PDB entry 3VU3 | X-ray diffraction, 2.85 A resolution | chains D and E of the 7 polymer chains in the assembly

Chain D (and E):
Protein: Protein hfq
Source organism: Escherichia coli
Notes: chain E of this document is another copy of the same molecule, construct and numbering; everything in this record applies to it too
UniProtKB: P0A6X3 (HFQ_ECOLI); residue numbers follow UniProt; this construct covers 1-102
Sequence (102 residues; row label = number of the first residue in the row):
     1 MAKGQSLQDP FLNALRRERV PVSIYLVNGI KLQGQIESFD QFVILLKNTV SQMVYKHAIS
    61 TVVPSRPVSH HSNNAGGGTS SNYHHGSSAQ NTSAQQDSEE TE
Unresolved in the structure: 1-6, 70-102 (chain E: 1-4, 67-102)
Curated features (UniProtKB/Swiss-Prot):
  - mutagenesis: Gln8 (Q8A: No effect on Hfq condensate formation in both growing and late stationary phases), Asp9 (D9A: No effect on Hfq condensate formation in both growing and late stationary phases), Arg16 (R16A: Almost completely disrupts the ability of Hfq to form condensates in both growing and late stationary phases), Arg19 (R19A: Almost completely disrupts the ability of Hfq to form condensates in both growing and late stationary phases), Tyr25 (Y25D: Almost completely disrupts the ability of Hfq to form condensates in both growing and late stationary phases), Lys31 (K31A: Almost completely disrupts the ability of Hfq to form condensates in both growing and late stationary phases)

Chain D / chain E interface:
Pairs across the interface - 35 pairs, chain D then chain E:
  Leu7(D) with Ser38(E); Phe39(E); Asp40(E); Leu45(E), hydrophobic
  Gln8(D) with Phe42(E); Val43(E); Met53(E); Tyr55(E)
  Phe11(D) with Leu45(E), hydrophobic; Ser51(E); Met53(E), hydrophobic
  Leu12(D) with Met53(E), hydrophobic
  Tyr25(D) with Ile30(E), hydrophobic
  Leu26(D) with Asn28(E), hydrogen bond (backbone-side chain)
  Val27(D) with Asn28(E)
  Lys56(D) with Tyr55(E); His57(E), hydrogen bond (backbone-side chain)
  His57(D) with His57(E), hydrogen bond (backbone-side chain)
  Ile59(D) with Tyr55(E); His57(E), hydrogen bond (backbone-side chain)
  Ser60(D) with Leu26(E); Asn28(E); Val54(E); Tyr55(E), hydrogen bond (backbone-backbone); Ala58(E)
  Thr61(D) with Gln52(E); Met53(E), hydrogen bond (side chain-backbone); Val54(E)
  Val62(D) with Gln52(E); Met53(E), hydrogen bond (backbone-backbone)
  Val63(D) with Val50(E), hydrophobic; Gln52(E)
  Pro64(D) with Val50(E); Ser51(E)
  Pro67(D) with Thr49(E)
Also at the interface, not in a pair above, chain D (20 interface residues in all): Asn28, Gly29, Ala58, Arg66
Also at the interface, not in a pair above, chain E (19 interface residues in all): Leu32

Overview:
Chain D and chain E form an interface of 20 and 19 residues respectively; the contacts include 7 hydrogen
bonds. Among the polar pairs are Leu26(D)-Asn28(E), Lys56(D)-His57(E) and His57(D)-His57(E). From UniProt: 6
mutagenesis sites on chain D.
Both chains are Protein hfq (Escherichia coli). Entry 3VU3 (Crystal structure of the Hfq and catalase HPII
complex) was determined by X-ray diffraction.
